Entry 7F5A (electron microscopy, 6.40 A resolution (low resolution: residue-level contacts below are approximate; hydrogen-bond / salt-bridge calls are withheld)); this record covers chains B and D of the 6 polymer chains in the assembly.

Chain B (and D):
Protein: Glutamate receptor ionotropic, kainate 2
Source organism: Rattus norvegicus
Notes: chain D of this document is another copy of the same molecule, construct and numbering; everything in this record applies to it too
UniProt: P42260 (GRIK2_RAT); residue numbers follow UniProt; this construct covers 1-908
Chain sequence (908 residues; numbered 1 to 908; the number before each row is that of its first residue):
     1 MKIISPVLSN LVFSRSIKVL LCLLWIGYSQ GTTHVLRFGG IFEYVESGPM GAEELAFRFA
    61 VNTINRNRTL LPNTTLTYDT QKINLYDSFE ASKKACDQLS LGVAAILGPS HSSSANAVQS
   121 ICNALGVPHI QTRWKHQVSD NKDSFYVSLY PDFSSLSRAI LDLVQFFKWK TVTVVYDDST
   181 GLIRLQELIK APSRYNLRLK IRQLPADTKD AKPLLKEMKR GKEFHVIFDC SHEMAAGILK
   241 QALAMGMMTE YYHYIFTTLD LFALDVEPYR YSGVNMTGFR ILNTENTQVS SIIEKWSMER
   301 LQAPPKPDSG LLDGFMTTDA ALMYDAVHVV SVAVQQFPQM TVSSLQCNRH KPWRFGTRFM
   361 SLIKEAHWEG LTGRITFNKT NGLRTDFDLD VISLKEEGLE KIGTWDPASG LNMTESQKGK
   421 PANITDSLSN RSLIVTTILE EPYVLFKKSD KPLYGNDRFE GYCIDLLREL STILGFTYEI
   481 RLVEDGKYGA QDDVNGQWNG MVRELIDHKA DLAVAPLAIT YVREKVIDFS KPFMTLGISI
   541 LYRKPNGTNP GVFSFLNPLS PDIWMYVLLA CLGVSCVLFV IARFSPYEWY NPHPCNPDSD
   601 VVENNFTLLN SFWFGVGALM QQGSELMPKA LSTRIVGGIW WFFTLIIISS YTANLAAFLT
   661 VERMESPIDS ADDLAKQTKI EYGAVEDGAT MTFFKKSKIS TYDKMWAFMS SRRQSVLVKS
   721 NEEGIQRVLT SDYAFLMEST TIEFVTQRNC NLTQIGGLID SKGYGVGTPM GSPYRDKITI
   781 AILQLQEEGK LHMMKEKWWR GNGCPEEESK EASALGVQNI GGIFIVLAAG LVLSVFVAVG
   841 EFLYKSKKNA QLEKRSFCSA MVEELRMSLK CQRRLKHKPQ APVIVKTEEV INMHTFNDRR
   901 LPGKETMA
Disordered / not traced: 1-32, 851-908
Sequence notes: engineered mutation Leu107 (Phe in P42260); variant Val567 (Ile in P42260), Cys571 (Tyr in P42260)
Cystine bridges: Cys96-Cys347
Covalent attachments: N-acetylglucosamine (NAG) linked to Asn412, Asn546, Asn751
Small-molecule neighbours: N-acetylglucosamine (NAG; 2-acetamido-2-deoxy-beta-D-glucopyranose): Gly273, Val274, Asn275, Leu394, Lys395, Glu396
UniProt features mapped onto this chain:
  - binding site (L-glutamate): Pro516, Ala518, Arg523, Ala689, Thr690, Glu738
  - modified residue (Phosphoserine): Ser846, Ser868
  - glycosylation (N-linked (GlcNAc...) asparagine): Asn67, Asn73, Asn275, Asn378, Asn412, Asn423, Asn430, Asn546, Asn751
  - cross-link: Lys886 (Glycyl lysine isopeptide (Lys-Gly) (interchain with G-Cter in SUMO1))
  - natural variant: Cys571 (Y571C: In RNA edited version; this construct carries the variant), Gln621 (Q621R: In RNA edited version)
  - mutagenesis: Asn751 (N751Q: Loss of glycosylation), Val883 (V883A: Abolishes interaction with KLHL17. Abolishes actinfilin-mediated degradation), Ile884 (I884A: Abolishes interaction with KLHL17. Abolishes actinfilin-mediated degradation), Lys886 (K886R: Abolishes sumoylation. Loss of kainate-mediated endocytosis)
What the authors report for this chain:
  - specificity-determining residues: Arg220 (by similarity / conservation)

Interface between chain B and chain D:
Contacting residue pairs - 11 pairs, chain B then chain D:
  Lys212(B) with Tyr271(D)
  Lys219(B) with Ser272(D)
  Ala244(B) with Pro268(D); Tyr271(D); Ser272(D)
  Met245(B) with Ser272(D)
  Thr249(B) with Thr249(D)
  Tyr251(B) with Tyr251(D)
  Tyr271(B) with Met245(D)
  Ser272(B) with Lys219(D)
  Glu396(B) with Lys216(D)
Interface residues without a listed pair, chain B (13 interface residues in all): Lys216, Gly246, Met248, Pro268
Interface residues without a listed pair, chain D (14 interface residues in all): Lys212, Ala244, Gly246, Met248, Glu250, Glu396

In short:
Chain B and chain D form an interface of 13 and 14 residues respectively. Ligands of chain B:
N-acetylglucosamine. Covalently linked N-acetylglucosamine: at Asn412(B), Asn546(B) and Asn751(B). Curated
annotation (UniProt) lists 6 L-glutamate-binding residues and 4 mutagenesis sites on chain B. From the paper:
the specificity determinant Arg220(B).
Chain B and chain D are both Glutamate receptor ionotropic, kainate 2 (Rattus norvegicus); the structure,
DNQX-bound GluK2-2xNeto2 complex, was determined by electron microscopy together with 7F56, 7F57, 7F59 and
7F5B from the same study.
